8OFK - chains AAA and BBB of the 4 polymer chains in the assembly; structure by X-ray diffraction, 1.71 A resolution.

[Chain AAA (and BBB)]
Molecule: Uricase
From: Gallus gallus
Notes: EC 1.7.3.3; chain BBB of this document is another copy of the same molecule, construct and numbering; everything in this record applies to it too
Reference sequence: A0A8V0ZED1 (A0A8V0ZED1_CHICK); residues 1-320 here = UniProt positions 1-320
Chain sequence (343 residues; each row starts with the number of its first residue; numbers below 1 keep their minus sign (Met-22 is residue -22)):
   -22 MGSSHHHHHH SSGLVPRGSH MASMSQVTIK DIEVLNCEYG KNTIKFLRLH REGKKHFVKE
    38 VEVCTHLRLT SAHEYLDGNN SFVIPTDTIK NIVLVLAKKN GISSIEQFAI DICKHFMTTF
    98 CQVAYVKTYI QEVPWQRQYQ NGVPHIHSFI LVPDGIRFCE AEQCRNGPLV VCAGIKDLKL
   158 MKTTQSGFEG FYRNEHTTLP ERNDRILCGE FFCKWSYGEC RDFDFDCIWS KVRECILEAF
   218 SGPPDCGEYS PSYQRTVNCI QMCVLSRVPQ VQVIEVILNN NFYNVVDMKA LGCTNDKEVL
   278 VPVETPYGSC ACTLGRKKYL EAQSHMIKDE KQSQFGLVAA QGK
Not modelled in the structure: -22 to 1, 302-320 (chain BBB: -22 to 0, 301-320)
Differences from the reference sequence: initiating methionine (-22); expression tag (-21 to 0)
Small-molecule neighbours:
  - 8-azaxanthine (AZA), molecule 1: Tyr16, Val60, Pro62, Thr63, Asp64
  - 8-azaxanthine (AZA), molecule 2: Phe165, Leu176, Arg182, Ser229, Tyr230, Gln231
  - oxygen molecule (OXY): Tyr230, Asn257, Gly285
What the authors report for this chain:
  - binding site for 8-azaxanthine: Tyr16, Pro62, Thr63, Asp64, Phe165, Leu176, Arg182, Ser229, Tyr230, Gln231
  - binding site for oxygen molecule: Thr63, Tyr230
  - mutagenesis - Y230H, Y230V: decreased catalytic activity

[Interface between chain AAA and chain BBB]
Contacting residue pairs - 173 pairs, chain AAA then chain BBB:
  Ser2(AAA) with Ser243(BBB)
  Gln3(AAA) with Ser243(BBB)
  Val4(AAA) with Met239(BBB), hydrophobic; Leu242(BBB); Ser243(BBB), hydrogen bond (backbone-side chain); Arg293(BBB)
  Thr5(AAA) with Met239(BBB)
  Ile6(AAA) with Met239(BBB)
  Lys7(AAA) with Lys294(BBB), hydrogen bond (backbone-side chain)
  Asp8(AAA) with Arg293(BBB); Lys294(BBB), hydrogen bond (backbone-backbone)
  Ile9(AAA) with Leu242(BBB), hydrophobic; Leu291(BBB), hydrophobic; Gly292(BBB); Lys294(BBB)
  Glu10(AAA) with Leu291(BBB); Gly292(BBB), hydrogen bond (backbone-backbone); Lys294(BBB); Leu297(BBB)
  Val11(AAA) with Thr290(BBB); Leu291(BBB), hydrophobic
  Leu12(AAA) with Thr290(BBB), hydrogen bond (backbone-backbone); Leu297(BBB), hydrophobic
  Asn13(AAA) with Cys289(BBB), hydrogen bond (backbone-side chain); Thr290(BBB), hydrogen bond (backbone-backbone)
  Cys14(AAA) with Ala288(BBB); Cys289(BBB), hydrophobic
  Glu15(AAA) with Cys287(BBB); Ala288(BBB), hydrogen bond (backbone-backbone)
  Tyr16(AAA) with Gln231(BBB); Ser286(BBB); Cys287(BBB), hydrophobic
  Gly17(AAA) with Gly285(BBB); Ser286(BBB), hydrogen bond (backbone-backbone)
  Lys18(AAA) with Tyr284(BBB)
  Asn19(AAA) with Pro283(BBB); Tyr284(BBB), hydrogen bond (backbone-backbone); Gly285(BBB); Ser286(BBB), hydrogen bond
  Thr20(AAA) with Thr282(BBB); Pro283(BBB); Tyr284(BBB)
  Ile21(AAA) with Pro283(BBB), hydrophobic
  His43(AAA) with Ser286(BBB)
  Glu51(AAA) with Ser229(BBB); Gln231(BBB); Arg232(BBB)
  Tyr52(AAA) with Gln231(BBB); Arg232(BBB), hydrogen bond (backbone-side chain); Asn235(BBB), hydrogen bond (backbone-side chain); Cys287(BBB); Ala288(BBB), hydrogen bond (side chain-backbone); Cys289(BBB), hydrophobic
  Leu53(AAA) with Arg232(BBB), hydrogen bond (backbone-side chain); Asn235(BBB)
  Asp54(AAA) with Arg232(BBB)
  Gly55(AAA) with Arg232(BBB)
  Asn57(AAA) with Phe165(BBB); Glu166(BBB), hydrogen bond (side chain-backbone); Gly167(BBB); Phe168(BBB); Tyr169(BBB); Pro228(BBB), hydrogen bond (side chain-backbone); Ser229(BBB)
  Ser58(AAA) with Gly167(BBB), hydrogen bond (backbone-backbone); Tyr169(BBB), hydrogen bond (backbone-backbone)
  Phe59(AAA) with Tyr169(BBB)
  Val60(AAA) with Phe165(BBB), hydrophobic; Phe168(BBB); Tyr169(BBB), hydrogen bond (backbone-backbone)
  Pro62(AAA) with Phe168(BBB), hydrophobic; Tyr169(BBB); Leu176(BBB), hydrophobic
  Asp64(AAA) with Thr175(BBB), hydrogen bond; Leu176(BBB)
  Thr65(AAA) with Asn171(BBB); His173(BBB); Thr174(BBB), hydrogen bond
  Lys67(AAA) with Pro283(BBB)
  Asn68(AAA) with His173(BBB), hydrogen bond (side chain-backbone); Thr175(BBB), hydrogen bond
  Ile69(AAA) with His173(BBB)
  Val72(AAA) with His173(BBB)
  Phe97(AAA) with Tyr169(BBB), hydrophobic; Asn171(BBB)
  Gln99(AAA) with Tyr169(BBB)
  Phe165(AAA) with Asn57(BBB); Val60(BBB), hydrophobic
  Glu166(AAA) with Asn57(BBB), hydrogen bond (backbone-side chain)
  Gly167(AAA) with Asn57(BBB); Ser58(BBB), hydrogen bond (backbone-backbone)
  Phe168(AAA) with Asn57(BBB); Ser58(BBB); Val60(BBB); Pro62(BBB), hydrophobic
  Tyr169(AAA) with Asn57(BBB); Ser58(BBB), hydrogen bond (backbone-backbone); Phe59(BBB); Val60(BBB), hydrogen bond (backbone-backbone); Pro62(BBB); Phe97(BBB), hydrophobic; Gln99(BBB)
  Asn171(AAA) with Thr65(BBB); Phe97(BBB)
  His173(AAA) with Thr65(BBB); Asn68(BBB), hydrogen bond (backbone-side chain); Ile69(BBB)
  Thr174(AAA) with Pro62(BBB); Thr65(BBB), hydrogen bond
  Thr175(AAA) with Asp64(BBB); Asn68(BBB), hydrogen bond
  Leu176(AAA) with Pro62(BBB), hydrophobic; Asp64(BBB)
  Pro228(AAA) with Asn57(BBB), hydrogen bond (backbone-side chain)
  Ser229(AAA) with Glu51(BBB); Asn57(BBB)
  Gln231(AAA) with Tyr16(BBB); Glu51(BBB); Tyr52(BBB)
  Arg232(AAA) with Glu51(BBB); Tyr52(BBB), hydrogen bond (side chain-backbone); Leu53(BBB), hydrogen bond (side chain-backbone); Asp54(BBB); Gly55(BBB)
  Asn235(AAA) with Tyr52(BBB), hydrogen bond (side chain-backbone); Leu53(BBB)
  Met239(AAA) with Val4(BBB); Thr5(BBB)
  Leu242(AAA) with Val4(BBB), hydrophobic; Ile9(BBB), hydrophobic
  Ser243(AAA) with Ser2(BBB); Gln3(BBB); Val4(BBB), hydrogen bond (side chain-backbone)
  Val250(AAA) with Leu12(BBB), hydrophobic
  Thr282(AAA) with Thr20(BBB)
  Pro283(AAA) with Asn19(BBB); Thr20(BBB); Ile21(BBB)
  Tyr284(AAA) with Lys18(BBB); Asn19(BBB), hydrogen bond (backbone-backbone); Thr20(BBB)
  Gly285(AAA) with Gly17(BBB); Lys18(BBB); Asn19(BBB)
  Ser286(AAA) with Tyr16(BBB); Gly17(BBB), hydrogen bond (backbone-backbone); Asn19(BBB), hydrogen bond; His43(BBB)
  Cys287(AAA) with Glu15(BBB); Tyr16(BBB), hydrophobic; Tyr52(BBB)
  Ala288(AAA) with Cys14(BBB); Glu15(BBB), hydrogen bond (backbone-backbone); Tyr52(BBB), hydrogen bond (backbone-side chain)
  Cys289(AAA) with Asn13(BBB), hydrogen bond (side chain-backbone); Cys14(BBB), hydrophobic; Tyr52(BBB), hydrophobic
  Thr290(AAA) with Val11(BBB); Leu12(BBB), hydrogen bond (backbone-backbone); Asn13(BBB), hydrogen bond (backbone-backbone)
  Leu291(AAA) with Ile9(BBB), hydrophobic; Glu10(BBB); Val11(BBB), hydrophobic
  Gly292(AAA) with Ile9(BBB); Glu10(BBB), hydrogen bond (backbone-backbone)
  Arg293(AAA) with Val4(BBB); Asp8(BBB)
  Lys294(AAA) with Lys7(BBB), hydrogen bond (side chain-backbone); Asp8(BBB), hydrogen bond (backbone-backbone); Ile9(BBB); Glu10(BBB)
  Leu297(AAA) with Glu10(BBB); Leu12(BBB), hydrophobic
Other interface residues (no listed pair), chain AAA (78 interface residues in all): Ile61, Thr63, Lys76, His92, Thr96, Val234
Other interface residues (no listed pair), chain BBB (77 interface residues in all): Ile6, Ile61, Thr63, Lys67, Val72, Lys76, Thr96, Val234, Val250

[In short]
Chain AAA and chain BBB form an interface of 78 and 77 residues respectively; the contacts include 47 hydrogen
bonds. Polar pairs include Val4(AAA)-Ser243(BBB), Lys7(AAA)-Lys294(BBB) and Asn13(AAA)-Cys289(BBB). The paper
reports a binding site for 8-azaxanthine at Tyr16(AAA), Pro62(AAA) and Thr63(AAA) among others; Y230H and
Y230V of chain AAA reduce catalytic activity.
Chain AAA and chain BBB are both Uricase (Gallus gallus); the structure, Crystal structure of the
cysteine-rich Gallus gallus urate oxidase in complex with the 8-azaxanthine inhibitor under ..., was
determined by X-ray diffraction (same publication as 8OH8, 8OIH and 8OIW).
